Entry 8JHO (electron microscopy, 7.60 A resolution (low resolution: residue-level contacts below are approximate; hydrogen-bond / salt-bridge calls are withheld)); this record covers chains C and I of the 24 polymer chains in the assembly.

Chain C:
Protein: Histone H2A
From: Xenopus laevis
Reference sequence: Q6AZJ8 (Q6AZJ8_XENLA); residues 1-129 here correspond to UniProt positions 2-130 (UniProt number = residue number + 1)
Chain sequence (129 residues; numbered 1 to 129; the number before each row is that of its first residue):
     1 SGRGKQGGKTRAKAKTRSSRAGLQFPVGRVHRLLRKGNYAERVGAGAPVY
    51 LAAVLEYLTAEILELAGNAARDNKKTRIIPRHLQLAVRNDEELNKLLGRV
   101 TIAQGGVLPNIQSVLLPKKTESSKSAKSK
Not modelled in the structure: 1-10, 120-129

Chain I:
Molecule: Di-nucleosome template foward
Sequence (350 nucleotides; each row starts with the number of its first residue; numbers below 1 keep their minus sign (DA-6 is residue -6)):
    -6 ATTCGATATCGAGAATCCCGGTGCCGAGGCCGCTCAATTGGTCGTAGACA
    44 GCTCTAGCACCGCTTAAACGCACGTACGCGCTGTCCCCCGCGTTTTAACC
    94 GCCAAGGGGATTACTCCCTAGTCTCCAGGCACGTGTCAGATATATACATC
   144 CTGTGCATGTATTGAAAGTACTGCCAGTTCTAGACTGGAGAATCCCGGTG
   194 CCGAGGCCGCTCAATTGGTCGTAGACAGCTCTAGCACCGCTTAAACGCAC
   244 GTACGCGCTGTCCCCCGCGTTTTAACCGCCAAGGGGATTACTCCCTAGTC
   294 TCCAGGCACGTGTCAGATATATACATCCTGTGCATGTATTGAACAGCGAT
Not modelled in the structure: 334-343

Chain C / chain I interface:
Pairs across the interface (21; chain C residue first):
  Arg11(C) with DT294(I); DC295(I); DC296(I)
  Lys13(C) with DG298(I)
  Ala14(C) with DG298(I)
  Arg29(C) with DG299(I); DC300(I)
  Glu41(C) with DA290(I)
  Arg42(C) with DT289(I); DA290(I)
  Val43(C) with DT289(I); DA290(I)
  Gly44(C) with DT289(I)
  Lys74(C) with DG309(I)
  Lys75(C) with DG309(I); DA310(I)
  Thr76(C) with DA308(I); DG309(I)
  Arg77(C) with DC307(I); DA308(I); DG309(I)
Other interface residues (no listed pair), chain C (13 interface residues in all): Ala45
Other interface residues (no listed pair), chain I (14 interface residues in all): DC288, DA297

In short:
13 residues of chain C face 14 of chain I across their interface.
Here chain C is Histone H2A (Xenopus laevis) and chain I is Di-nucleosome template foward. Entry 8JHO (Cryo-EM
structure of the histone deacetylase complex Rpd3S in complex with di-nucleosome) was determined by electron
microscopy together with 8HXX, 8HXY, 8HXZ and 8HY0 from the same study.
